7VNE - chains B and V of the 6 polymer chains in the assembly; structure by electron microscopy, 3.50 A resolution.

== Chain B ==
Molecule: Spike glycoprotein
Source organism: Severe acute respiratory syndrome coronavirus 2
Reference sequence: P0DTC2 (SPIKE_SARS2); numbering as in UniProt (aligned over 14-1208)
Sequence (1226 residues; numbered 14 to 1239; the number before each row is that of its first residue):
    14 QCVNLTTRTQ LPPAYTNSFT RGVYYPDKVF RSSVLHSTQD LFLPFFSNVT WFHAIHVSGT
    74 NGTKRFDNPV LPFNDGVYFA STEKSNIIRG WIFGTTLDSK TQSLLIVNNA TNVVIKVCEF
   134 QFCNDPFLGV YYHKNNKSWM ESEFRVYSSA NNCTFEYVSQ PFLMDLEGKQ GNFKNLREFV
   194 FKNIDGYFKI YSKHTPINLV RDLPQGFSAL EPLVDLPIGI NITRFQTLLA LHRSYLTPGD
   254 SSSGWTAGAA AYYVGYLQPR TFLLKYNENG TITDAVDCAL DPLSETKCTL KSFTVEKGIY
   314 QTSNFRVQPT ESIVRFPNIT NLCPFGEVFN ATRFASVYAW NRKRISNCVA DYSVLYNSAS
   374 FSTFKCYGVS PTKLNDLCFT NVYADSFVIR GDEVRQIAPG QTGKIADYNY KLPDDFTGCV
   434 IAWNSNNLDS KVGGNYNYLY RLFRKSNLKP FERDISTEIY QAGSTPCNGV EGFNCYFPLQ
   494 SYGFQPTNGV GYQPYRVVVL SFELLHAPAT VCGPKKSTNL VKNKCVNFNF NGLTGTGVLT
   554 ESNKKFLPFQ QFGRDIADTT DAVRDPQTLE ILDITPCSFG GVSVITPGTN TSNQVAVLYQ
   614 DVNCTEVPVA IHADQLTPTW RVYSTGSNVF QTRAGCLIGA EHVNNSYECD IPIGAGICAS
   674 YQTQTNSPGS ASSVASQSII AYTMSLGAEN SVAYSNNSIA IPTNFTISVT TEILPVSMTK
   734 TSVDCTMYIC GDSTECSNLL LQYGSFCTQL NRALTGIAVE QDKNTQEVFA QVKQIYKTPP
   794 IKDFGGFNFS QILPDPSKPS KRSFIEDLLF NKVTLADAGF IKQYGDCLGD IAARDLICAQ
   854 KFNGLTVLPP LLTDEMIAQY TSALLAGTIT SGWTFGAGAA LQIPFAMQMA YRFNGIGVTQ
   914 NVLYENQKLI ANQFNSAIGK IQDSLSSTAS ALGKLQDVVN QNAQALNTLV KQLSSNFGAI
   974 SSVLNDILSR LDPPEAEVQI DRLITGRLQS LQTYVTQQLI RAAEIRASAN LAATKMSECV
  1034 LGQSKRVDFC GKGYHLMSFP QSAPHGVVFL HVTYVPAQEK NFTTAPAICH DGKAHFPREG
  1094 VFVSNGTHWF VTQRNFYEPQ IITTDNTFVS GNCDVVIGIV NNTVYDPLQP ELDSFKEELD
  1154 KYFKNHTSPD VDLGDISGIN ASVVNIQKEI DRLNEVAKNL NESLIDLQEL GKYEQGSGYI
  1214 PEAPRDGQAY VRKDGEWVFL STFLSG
Not modelled in the structure: 252-255, 335, 621-640, 676-689, 829-852, 1147-1239
Construct notes: engineered mutation G682 (Arg in P0DTC2), S683 (Arg in P0DTC2), S685 (Arg in P0DTC2), P986 (Lys in P0DTC2), P987 (Val in P0DTC2); expression tag (1209-1239)
Curated features (UniProtKB/Swiss-Prot):
  - region: N280 to C301 (Putative superantigen), R403 to D405 (Integrin-binding motif), N448 to F456 (Immunodominant HLA epitope recognized by the CD8+), P681, A684 (Putative superantigen), S816 to Y837 (Fusion peptide 1), K835 to F855 (Fusion peptide 2), D1163 to E1202 (Heptad repeat 2)
  - site: R815, S816 (Cleavage)
  - glycosylation: N17 (N-linked (GlcNAc...) (complex) asparagine), N61 (N-linked (GlcNAc...) (hybrid) asparagine), N74 (N-linked (GlcNAc...) (complex) asparagine), N122 (N-linked (GlcNAc...) (hybrid) asparagine), N149 (N-linked (GlcNAc...) (complex) asparagine), N165 (N-linked (GlcNAc...) (complex) asparagine), N234 (N-linked (GlcNAc...) (high mannose) asparagine), N282 (N-linked (GlcNAc...) (complex) asparagine), T323 (O-linked (GalNAc) threonine), S325 (O-linked (HexNAc...) serine), N331 (N-linked (GlcNAc...) (complex) asparagine), N343 (N-linked (GlcNAc...) (complex) asparagine), N603 (N-linked (GlcNAc...) (hybrid) asparagine), N616 (N-linked (GlcNAc...) (complex) asparagine), N657 (N-linked (GlcNAc...) (complex) asparagine), T676 (O-linked (GlcNAc...) threonine), T678 (O-linked (GlcNAc...) threonine), N709 (N-linked (GlcNAc...) (high mannose) asparagine), N717 (N-linked (GlcNAc...) (hybrid) asparagine), N801 (N-linked (GlcNAc...) (hybrid) asparagine) and 6 more in UniProt
  - natural variant: L18 (L18F: In strain: Beta/B.1.351, Gamma/P.1 and 1 more), T19 (T19I: In strain: Omicron/BQ.1.1, Omicron/XBB.1.5 and 1 more; T19R: In strain: Delta/B.1.617.2, Omicron/BA.2 and 4 more), T20 (T20N: In strain: Gamma/P.1), L24 to A27 (sequence variant, change not given here; In strain: Omicron/BA.2, Omicron/BA.2.12.1 and 6 more), P26 (P26S: In strain: Gamma/P.1), Q52 (Q52H: In strain: Omicron/EG.5.1), A67 (A67V: In strain: Eta/B.1.525, Omicron/BA.1), H69 to V70 (deletion: In strain: Alpha/B.1.1.7, Eta/B.1.525 and 5 more), G75 (G75V: In strain: Lambda/C.37), T76 (T76I: In strain: Lambda/C.37), D80 (D80A: In strain: Beta/B.1.351), V83 (V83A: In strain: Omicron/XBB.1.5, Omicron/EG.5.1), 80 further natural variant entries in UniProt
  - mutagenesis: H69 to V70 (Increased incorporation of cleaved spike into virions), N121 (N121Q: Partial loss of biliverdin affinity), R190 (R190K: Partial loss of biliverdin affinity), N234 (N234Q: Increased resistance to neutralizing antibodies), N331 (N331Q: Reduced viral infectivity), N343 (N343Q: Reduced viral infectivity), L452 (L452R: Increased resistance to neutralizing antibodies. Decreases HLA binding to NF9 epitope. Increased binding affinity to human ACE2), Y453 (Y453F: Decreased HLA binding to NF9 epitope. Increased binding affinity to human ACE2), A475 (A475V: Increased resistance to neutralizing antibodies), V483 (V483A: Increased resistance to neutralizing antibodies), E484 (E484D: Increased replication in human TMEM106B overexpressing cells), F490 (F490L: Increased resistance to neutralizing antibodies and human covalescent sera neutralization), 12 further mutagenesis entries in UniProt
Disulfides: C291-C301, C336-C361, C379-C432, C391-C525, C480-C488, C538-C590, C1032-C1043
Covalently attached groups: N-acetylglucosamine (NAG) linked to N61, N149, N165, N234, N282, N331, N343, N616, N657, N709, N717, N801, N1074, N1098, N1134
What the authors report for this chain:
  - mutagenesis - D614G (Kd 5.3 nM): unchanged binding to n3113.1 (chain V)
  - mutagenesis - E484K, E484Q, N501Y: unchanged binding to N3113.1

== Chain V ==
Molecule: n3113.1
Source organism: Homo sapiens
Sequence (118 residues; each row starts with the number of its first residue):
     1 EVQLVESGGG LVQPGGSLRL SCAASDSSFY DYEMSWVRQA PGKAQEWIGS MYPSGRTYIN
    61 PSLKSLVTIS RDNSKNTLYL QLNSLRAEDT AMYYCVSNWA SGSTGDYWGQ GTLVTVSS
Not modelled in the structure: 1, 118
Disulfides: C22-C95
What the authors report for this chain:
  - mutagenesis - Y58L: increased binding to Delta S

== Chain B / chain V interface ==
Contacting residue pairs - 17 pairs, chain B then chain V:
  A352(B) - Q110(V)
  N354(B) - Q110(V)
  Y423(B) - Q110(V)  hydrogen bond
  N450(B) - L11(V)
  N450(B) - T115(V)  hydrogen bond
  Y451(B) - L11(V)
  Y451(B) - L113(V)  hydrophobic
  R454(B) - M92(V)
  R466(B) - Q110(V)
  I468(B) - M92(V)  hydrophobic
  I468(B) - Y94(V)  hydrogen bond (backbone-side chain)
  I468(B) - G109(V)
  I468(B) - Q110(V)
  S469(B) - Y94(V)
  T470(B) - M92(V)
  T470(B) - Y94(V)
  E484(B) - G42(V)
Interface residues without a listed pair, chain B (12 interface residues in all): E471
Interface residues without a listed pair, chain V (10 interface residues in all): Q39, S103

== Summary ==
The interface between chain B and chain V involves 12 residues on one side and 10 on the other; the contacts
include 3 hydrogen bonds. Polar pairs include Y423(B)-Q110(V), N450(B)-T115(V) and I468(B)-Y94(V). From the
paper: Y58L of chain V increases binding to Delta S; E484K, E484Q and N501Y of chain B leave binding to
N3113.1 unchanged.
Chain B is Spike glycoprotein (Severe acute respiratory syndrome coronavirus 2) and chain V is n3113.1 (Homo
sapiens); the structure, Structure of the SARS-CoV-2 spike glycoprotein in complex with a human single domain
antibody n3113.1 (UUU-state), was determined by electron microscopy together with 7VNB, 7VNC and 7VND from the
same study.
